1R8Q - chains A and E; structure by X-ray diffraction, 1.86 A resolution.

== Chain A ==
Molecule: ADP-ribosylation factor 1
From: Bos taurus
UniProtKB: P84080 (ARF1_BOVIN); aligned to UniProt positions 1-181 over residues 1-181 (the alignment contains insertions or deletions, so no single offset holds)
Sequence (181 residues; numbered 1 to 181; the number before each row is that of its first residue):
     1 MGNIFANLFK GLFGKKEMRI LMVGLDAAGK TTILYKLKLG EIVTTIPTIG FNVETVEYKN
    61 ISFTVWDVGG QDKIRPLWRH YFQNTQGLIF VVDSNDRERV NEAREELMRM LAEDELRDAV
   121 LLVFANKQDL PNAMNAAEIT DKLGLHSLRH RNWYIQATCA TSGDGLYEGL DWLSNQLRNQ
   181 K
Unresolved in the structure: 1, 181
Bound ions: Mg2+: Thr31 (together with guanosine-3'-monophosphate-5'-diphosphate)
Ligand contacts:
  - brefeldin a (AFB; 1,6,7,8,9,11a,12,13,14,14a-decahydro-1,13-dihydroxy-6-methyl-4H-cyclopent[f]oxacyclotridecin-4-one): Phe51, Val53, Thr64, Val65, Trp66, Asp67, Ile74, Trp78, Tyr81
  - guanosine-3'-monophosphate-5'-diphosphate: Leu25, Asp26, Ala27, Ala28, Gly29, Lys30, Thr31, Thr32, Glu54, Asn126, Lys127, Asp129, Leu130, Thr158, Cys159, Ala160, Thr161
Curated features (UniProtKB/Swiss-Prot):
  - region: Asn3 to Lys16 (Important for the stable binding to the membranes)
  - binding site (GTP): Gly24 to Thr32, Asn126 to Asp129, Ala160
  - modified residue: Gly2 (N-acetylglycine)
  - lipidation: Gly2 (N-myristoyl glycine)

== Chain E ==
Molecule: Arno
From: Homo sapiens
Notes: fragment: Sec7 domain (residues 50-252)
UniProtKB: Q99418 (CYH2_HUMAN); residues 50-252 here = UniProt positions 50-252
Sequence (203 residues; row label = number of the first residue in the row):
    50 LEANEGSKTL QRNRKMAMGR KKFNMDPKKG IQFLVENELL QNTPEEIARF LYKGEGLNKT
   110 AIGDYLGERE ELNLAVLHAF VDLHEFTDLN LVQALRQFLW SFRLPGEAQK IDRMMEAFAQ
   170 RYCLCNPGVF QSTDTCYVLS YSVIMLNTDL HNPNVRDKMG LERFVAMNRG INEGGDLPEE
   230 LLRNLYDSIR NEPFKIPEDD GND
Unresolved in the structure: 50-55, 247-252
Sequence notes: engineered mutation Tyr190 (Phe in Q99418), Ser191 (Ala in Q99418), Asp198 (Ser in Q99418), Met208 (Pro in Q99418)
Bound ions: Zn2+: His127, Asp131 (shared with 2 residues of chain F)
Ligand contacts: brefeldin a (AFB; 1,6,7,8,9,11a,12,13,14,14a-decahydro-1,13-dihydroxy-6-methyl-4H-cyclopent[f]oxacyclotridecin-4-one): Ala157, Tyr190, Met194, Thr197, Asp198, Val204
Curated features (UniProtKB/Swiss-Prot):
  - mutagenesis: Glu156 (E156D: Inhibits GTP GDP exchange activity. Abolishes recruitment of ARF6 to the plasma membrane)

== Interface between chain A and chain E ==
Pairs across the interface - 54 pairs, chain A then chain E:
  Glu17(A) - Arg205(E)  salt bridge
  Ile46(A) - Pro202(E)  hydrophobic
  Pro47(A) - Arg152(E)
  Pro47(A) - Ile245(E)
  Thr48(A) - Asn196(E)
  Thr48(A) - His200(E)  hydrogen bond (side chain-backbone)
  Thr48(A) - Asn201(E)
  Ile49(A) - Asn196(E)
  Ile49(A) - Thr197(E)
  Ile49(A) - Phe243(E)
  Ile49(A) - Lys244(E)
  Ile49(A) - Ile245(E)  hydrophobic
  Ile49(A) - Pro246(E)
  Gly50(A) - Pro154(E)
  Gly50(A) - Gly155(E)
  Gly50(A) - Ile160(E)
  Gly50(A) - Ile193(E)
  Gly50(A) - Thr197(E)
  Phe51(A) - Gly155(E)
  Phe51(A) - Ile160(E)  hydrophobic
  Phe51(A) - Tyr190(E)
  Phe51(A) - Ile193(E)  hydrophobic
  Phe51(A) - Met194(E)  hydrophobic
  Phe51(A) - Thr197(E)  hydrogen bond (backbone-side chain)
  Asn52(A) - Gly155(E)  hydrogen bond (backbone-backbone)
  Val53(A) - Thr197(E)
  Val53(A) - Asn201(E)
  Val53(A) - Asn203(E)
  Thr55(A) - Asn203(E)
  Glu57(A) - Asn203(E)
  Asp67(A) - Glu156(E)
  Asp67(A) - Ala157(E)  hydrogen bond (side chain-backbone)
  Gly69(A) - Ala157(E)
  Gly70(A) - Gln158(E)
  Gly70(A) - Asp161(E)
  Gln71(A) - Asp161(E)  hydrogen bond (backbone-side chain)
  Gln71(A) - Glu165(E)
  Gln71(A) - Tyr186(E)  hydrogen bond
  Lys73(A) - Asp183(E)  salt bridge
  Lys73(A) - Tyr186(E)
  Lys73(A) - Val187(E)
  Ile74(A) - Asp161(E)
  Ile74(A) - Tyr186(E)
  Ile74(A) - Tyr190(E)  hydrophobic
  Leu77(A) - Val187(E)
  Leu77(A) - Tyr190(E)  hydrophobic
  Leu77(A) - Ser191(E)
  Leu77(A) - Met194(E)  hydrophobic
  Leu77(A) - Met216(E)
  Leu77(A) - Asn217(E)
  His80(A) - Arg212(E)
  Tyr81(A) - Met194(E)  hydrophobic
  Tyr81(A) - Asp198(E)  hydrogen bond
  Tyr81(A) - Met208(E)
Other interface residues (no listed pair), chain A (21 interface residues in all): Arg79
Other interface residues (no listed pair), chain E (37 interface residues in all): Leu148, Leu153, Val204, Arg218, Ile220

== Overview ==
The interface between chain A and chain E involves 21 residues on one side and 37 on the other; the contacts
include 7 hydrogen bonds and 2 salt bridges. Polar pairs include Glu17(A)-Arg205(E), Lys73(A)-Asp183(E) and
Thr48(A)-His200(E).
Here chain A is ADP-ribosylation factor 1 (Bos taurus) and chain E is Arno (Homo sapiens). Entry 1R8Q
(Full-length ARF1-GDP-Mg in complex with brefeldin A and a SEC7 domain) was determined by X-ray diffraction,
deposited together with 1S9D, 1R8M and 1R8S.
